Entry 7XB2 (electron microscopy, 2.81 A resolution); this record covers chains 1 and 2 of the 3 polymer chains in the assembly.

[Chain 1]
Protein: Genome polyprotein
Organism: Coxsackievirus B5
UniProt: A0A348FI90 (A0A348FI90_9ENTO); residue numbers follow UniProt; this construct covers 49-281
Amino-acid sequence (233 residues; each row starts with the number of its first residue):
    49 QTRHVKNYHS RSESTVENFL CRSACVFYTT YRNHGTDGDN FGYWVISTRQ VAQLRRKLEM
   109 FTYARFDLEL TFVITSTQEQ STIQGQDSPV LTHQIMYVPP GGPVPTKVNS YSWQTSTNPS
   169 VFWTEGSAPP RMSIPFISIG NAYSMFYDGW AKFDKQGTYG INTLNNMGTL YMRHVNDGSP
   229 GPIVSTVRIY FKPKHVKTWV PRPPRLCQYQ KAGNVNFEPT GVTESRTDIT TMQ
Reported in the primary citation:
  - conformationally variable residues: Q49 to S58, D276 to Q281

[Chain 2]
Protein: Genome polyprotein
Organism: Coxsackievirus B5
Notes: EC 3.4.22.29, 3.6.1.15, 3.4.22.28, 2.7.7.48
UniProt: A0A6M4MJ36 (A0A6M4MJ36_9ENTO); residues 12-259 here correspond to UniProt positions 81-328 (UniProt number = residue number + 69)
Amino-acid sequence (248 residues; row label = number of the first residue in the row):
    12 RVRSITLGNS TITTQECANV VVGYGVWPTY LNDDEATAED QPTQPDVATC RFYTLESVMW
    72 QQSSPGWWWK FPDALSNMGL FGQNMQYHYL GRAGYTVHVQ CNASKFHQGC LLVVCVPEAE
   132 MGCATLANKP DQKSLSNGET ANMFESQNST GQTAVQANVI NAGMGVGVGN LTIFPHQWIN
   192 LRTNNSATIV MPYINSVPMD NMFRHNNFTL MIIPFAPLSY STGATTYVPI TVTVAPMCAE
   252 YNGLRLAG
Reported in the primary citation:
  - conformationally variable residues: R12 to V31, L42 to P53, Y252 to G259

[How chain 1 and chain 2 interact]
Contacting residue pairs (87):
  T110(1) - E129(2)
  Y111(1) - E129(2)  hydrogen bond
  Y111(1) - I205(2)  hydrophobic
  Y111(1) - N206(2)
  Y111(1) - S207(2)
  N189(1) - S207(2)  hydrogen bond (backbone-backbone)
  N189(1) - P209(2)
  A190(1) - S207(2)
  F194(1) - E129(2)
  F194(1) - E131(2)
  Y195(1) - E129(2)
  Y195(1) - E131(2)  hydrogen bond (backbone-side chain)
  Y195(1) - R215(2)  hydrogen bond
  Y195(1) - H216(2)
  D196(1) - K81(2)  salt bridge
  D196(1) - E129(2)  hydrogen bond (backbone-side chain)
  D196(1) - A130(2)
  D196(1) - E131(2)
  D196(1) - H216(2)
  D196(1) - N217(2)  hydrogen bond (backbone-backbone)
  G197(1) - R215(2)
  W198(1) - Q143(2)
  W198(1) - L146(2)  hydrophobic
  W198(1) - R215(2)  hydrogen bond (backbone-backbone)
  A199(1) - R215(2)
  F201(1) - Q143(2)  hydrogen bond (backbone-side chain)
  F201(1) - F214(2)
  Q204(1) - K140(2)
  Q204(1) - D142(2)
  Q204(1) - Q143(2)  hydrogen bond
  G205(1) - K140(2)  hydrogen bond (backbone-side chain)
  Y207(1) - A130(2)
  Y207(1) - E131(2)
  Y207(1) - M132(2)  hydrogen bond (side chain-backbone)
  Y207(1) - K140(2)  hydrogen bond (backbone-side chain)
  Y207(1) - L146(2)
  I209(1) - K140(2)
  L212(1) - V208(2)  hydrophobic
  V248(1) - Y35(2)
  V248(1) - P128(2)  hydrophobic
  V248(1) - I205(2)  hydrophobic
  P249(1) - I184(2)
  P249(1) - F185(2)
  R250(1) - P128(2)  hydrogen bond (side chain-backbone)
  R250(1) - E129(2)  hydrogen bond (side chain-backbone)
  R250(1) - A130(2)
  R250(1) - M175(2)  hydrogen bond
  R250(1) - F185(2)
  P251(1) - V177(2)
  P251(1) - N181(2)
  P251(1) - I184(2)
  P251(1) - F185(2)
  P252(1) - V177(2)
  R253(1) - M175(2)
  R253(1) - G176(2)
  L254(1) - N172(2)
  L254(1) - G176(2)  hydrogen bond (backbone-backbone)
  L254(1) - V177(2)
  L254(1) - G178(2)
  C255(1) - N172(2)
  C255(1) - G176(2)  hydrogen bond (backbone-backbone)
  Q258(1) - L137(2)
  K259(1) - L137(2)
  K259(1) - A138(2)
  N262(1) - L137(2)
  N262(1) - K140(2)
  V263(1) - E131(2)
  V263(1) - M132(2)
  V263(1) - G133(2)
  N264(1) - G133(2)
  N264(1) - C134(2)  hydrogen bond (side chain-backbone)
  N264(1) - T136(2)  hydrogen bond (side chain-backbone)
  N264(1) - L137(2)  hydrogen bond (side chain-backbone)
  N264(1) - N139(2)  hydrogen bond (side chain-backbone)
  F265(1) - L137(2)
  F265(1) - Q167(2)
  F265(1) - N172(2)
  F265(1) - G174(2)
  F265(1) - M175(2)
  F265(1) - G176(2)
  E266(1) - N159(2)
  P267(1) - N159(2)
  P267(1) - Q167(2)
  P267(1) - N169(2)
  P267(1) - N172(2)
  T268(1) - I171(2)
  T268(1) - N172(2)  hydrogen bond (backbone-side chain)
Other interface residues (no listed pair), chain 1 (40 interface residues in all): G188, S192, K203, T206, G208, G261, V270
Other interface residues (no listed pair), chain 2 (42 interface residues in all): V127, P141, D211

[In short]
The interface between chain 1 and chain 2 involves 40 residues on one side and 42 on the other; the contacts
include 22 hydrogen bonds and 1 salt bridge. Polar contacts include D196(1)-K81(2), Y111(1)-E129(2) and
Y195(1)-E131(2). The paper reports conformational variability at Q49(1), D276(1) and R12(2) among others.
Here chain 1 is Genome polyprotein and chain 2 is Genome polyprotein, both from Coxsackievirus B5. Entry 7XB2
(CVB5-intermediate altered particle containing VP1/VP2/VP3 and RNA genome) was determined by electron
microscopy (same publication as 7WL3).
